PDB entry 2ZJA | X-ray diffraction, 2.70 A resolution | chain A

== Chain A ==
Molecule: Putative ski2-type helicase
Source organism: Pyrococcus furiosus
Notes: EC 3.6.1.-
Reference sequence: O73946 (HELS_PYRFU); residue numbers follow UniProt; this construct covers 1-720
Chain sequence (720 residues; numbered 1 to 720; the number before each row is that of its first residue):
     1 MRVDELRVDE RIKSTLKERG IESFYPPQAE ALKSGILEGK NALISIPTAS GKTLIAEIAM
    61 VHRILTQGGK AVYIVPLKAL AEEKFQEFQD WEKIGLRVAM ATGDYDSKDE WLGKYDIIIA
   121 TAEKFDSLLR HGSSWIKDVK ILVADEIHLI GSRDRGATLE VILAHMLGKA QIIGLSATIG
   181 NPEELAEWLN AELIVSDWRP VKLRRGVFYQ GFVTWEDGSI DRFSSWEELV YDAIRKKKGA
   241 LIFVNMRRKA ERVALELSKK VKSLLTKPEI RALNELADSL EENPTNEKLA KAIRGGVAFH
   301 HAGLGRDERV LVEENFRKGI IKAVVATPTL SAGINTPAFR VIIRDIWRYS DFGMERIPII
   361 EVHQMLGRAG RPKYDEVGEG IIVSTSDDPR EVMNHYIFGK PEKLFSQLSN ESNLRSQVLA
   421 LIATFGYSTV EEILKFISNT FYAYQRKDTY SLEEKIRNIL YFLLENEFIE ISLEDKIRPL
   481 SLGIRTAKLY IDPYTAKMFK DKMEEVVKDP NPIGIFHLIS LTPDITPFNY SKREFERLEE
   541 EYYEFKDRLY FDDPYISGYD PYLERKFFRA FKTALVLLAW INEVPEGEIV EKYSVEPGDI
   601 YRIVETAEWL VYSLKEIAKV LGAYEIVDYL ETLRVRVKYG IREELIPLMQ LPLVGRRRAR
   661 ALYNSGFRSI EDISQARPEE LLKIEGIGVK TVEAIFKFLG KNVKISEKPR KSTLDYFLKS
Unresolved in the structure: 701-720
Residues lining bound ligands: AMP-PCP (ACP; phosphomethylphosphonic acid adenylate ester): I21, S23, F24, Y25, Q28, T48, A49, S50, G51, K52, T53, L54, Y73, K84, E87, D145, E146, L175
UniProt features mapped onto this chain:
  - motif: D145 to H148 (DEAH box)
  - binding site (ATP): S23, Q28, I46 to T53
  - mutagenesis: K52 (K52A: No ATPase activity), D145 (D145A: No ATPase activity), E146 (E146A: No ATPase activity), K701 to S720 (No binding to PCNA)
Reported in the primary citation:
  - binding site for AMP-PCP: I21, F24, Y25, T48 to T53, L54, D145, E146
  - mutagenesis - R306A, R309A: decreased binding to DNA

== Summary ==
Bound to chain A: AMP-PCP. UniProt lists 10 ATP-binding residues and 3 mutagenesis sites. The paper reports a
binding site for AMP-PCP at I21, F24 and Y25 among others; R306A and R309A reduce binding to DNA.
Chain A is Putative ski2-type helicase (Pyrococcus furiosus); the structure, Archaeal DNA helicase Hjm
complexed with AMPPCP in form 2, was determined by X-ray diffraction, deposited together with 2ZJ2, 2ZJ5 and
2ZJ8.
